8S37 - chains H and L of the 12 polymer chains in the assembly; structure by electron microscopy, 2.90 A resolution.

== Chain H ==
Molecule: crRNA
From: Klebsiella pneumoniae
Sequence (61 nucleotides; each row starts with the number of its first residue; numbers below 1 keep their minus sign (U-6 is residue -6)):
    -6 UUAUCGGCGAGACCGGGAUGCACCUCCCGAAGGGUCUCGGUGUUUCCCCU
    44 GCGUGCGGGGG
Unresolved in the structure: 31-54

== Chain L ==
Protein: CRISPR type AFERR-associated protein Csf2
From: Klebsiella pneumoniae
UniProtKB: A0A333ESG5 (A0A333ESG5_KLEPN); numbering as in UniProt (aligned over 1-343)
Sequence (350 residues; row label = number of the first residue in the row):
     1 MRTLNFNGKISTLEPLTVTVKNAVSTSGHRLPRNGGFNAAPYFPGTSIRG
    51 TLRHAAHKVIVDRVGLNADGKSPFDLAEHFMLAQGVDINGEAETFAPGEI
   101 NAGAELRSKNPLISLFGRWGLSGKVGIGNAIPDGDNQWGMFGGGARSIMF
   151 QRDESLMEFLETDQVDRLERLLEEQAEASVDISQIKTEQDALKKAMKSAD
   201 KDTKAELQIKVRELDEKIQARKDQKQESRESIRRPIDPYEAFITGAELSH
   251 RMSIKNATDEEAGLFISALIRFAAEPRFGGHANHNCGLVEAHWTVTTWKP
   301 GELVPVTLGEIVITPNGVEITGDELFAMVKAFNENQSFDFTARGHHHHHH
Unresolved in the structure: 22-26, 65-103, 143-236, 340-350
Construct notes: expression tag (344-350)

== How chain H and chain L interact ==
Pairs across the interface (21; chain H residue first):
  G27(H) with Arg118(L), phosphate contact; Trp119(L), base contact; Leu121(L), phosphate contact; Ser122(L), phosphate contact; Gly123(L), hydrogen bond to the phosphate
  U28(H) with Arg49(L), salt bridge to the phosphate; Phe116(L), phosphate contact; Gly117(L), phosphate contact; Arg118(L), phosphate contact; Trp119(L), base contact; Leu121(L), phosphate contact; Ser122(L), phosphate contact; Gly123(L), hydrogen bond to the phosphate
  C29(H) with Arg49(L), salt bridge to the phosphate; Arg53(L), salt bridge to the phosphate
  U30(H) with Lys21(L), hydrogen bond to the sugar; Thr46(L), sugar contact; Ser47(L), sugar contact; Gly50(L), sugar contact; Thr51(L), base contact; Gly279(L), base contact
Interface residues without a listed pair, chain L (17 interface residues in all): His54, Gly120

== In short ==
4 residues of chain H face 17 of chain L across their interface, with 3 hydrogen bonds and 3 salt bridges.
Polar contacts include U30(H)-Lys21(L), G27(H)-Gly123(L) and U28(H)-Gly123(L).
Chain H is crRNA and chain L is CRISPR type AFERR-associated protein Csf2, both from Klebsiella pneumoniae;
the structure, DNA-bound Type IV-A3 CRISPR effector in complex with DinG helicase from K. pneumoniae (state
III), was determined by electron microscopy together with 8RC2, 8RC3, 8RFJ, 8S35 and 8S36 from the same study.
